Entry 1M5H (X-ray diffraction, 2.00 A resolution); this record covers chains B and D of the 4 polymer chains in the assembly.

[Chain B]
Name: Formylmethanofuran--tetrahydromethanopterin formyltransferase
Source organism: Archaeoglobus fulgidus
Notes: EC 2.3.1.101
Reference sequence: O28076 (FTR_ARCFU); residues 1001-1297 here correspond to UniProt positions 1-297 (UniProt number = residue number - 1000)
Chain sequence (297 residues; numbered 1001 to 1297; the number before each row is that of its first residue):
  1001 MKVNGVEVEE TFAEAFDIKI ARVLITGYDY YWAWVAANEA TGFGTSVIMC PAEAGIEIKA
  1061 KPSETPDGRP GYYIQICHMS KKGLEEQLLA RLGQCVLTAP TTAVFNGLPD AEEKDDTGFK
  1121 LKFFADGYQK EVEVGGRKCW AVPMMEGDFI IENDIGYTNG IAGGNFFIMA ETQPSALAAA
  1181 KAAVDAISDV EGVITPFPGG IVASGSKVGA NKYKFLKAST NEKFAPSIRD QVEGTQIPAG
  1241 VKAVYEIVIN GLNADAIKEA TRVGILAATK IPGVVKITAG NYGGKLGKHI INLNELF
Sequence notes: conflict D1115 (Phe115 in O28076), Q1129 (Glu129 in O28076), A1239 (Glu239 in O28076)
Bound ions: K+ site 1: E1039 (shared with 4 residues of chain A); K+ site 2: T1041, G1044, A1054, P1196 (shared with 1 residue of chain A); K+ site 3: E1057, I1187, S1188, V1190, V1193; K+ site 4: V1096, L1097, A1099, T1102, E1146

[Chain D]
Name: Formylmethanofuran--tetrahydromethanopterin formyltransferase
Source organism: Archaeoglobus fulgidus
Notes: EC 2.3.1.101
Reference sequence: O28076 (FTR_ARCFU); residues 3001-3297 here correspond to UniProt positions 1-297 (UniProt number = residue number - 3000)
Chain sequence (297 residues; each row starts with the number of its first residue):
  3001 MKVNGVEVEE TFAEAFDIKI ARVLITGYDY YWAWVAANEA TGFGTSVIMC PAEAGIEIKA
  3061 KPSETPDGRP GYYIQICHMS KKGLEEQLLA RLGQCVLTAP TTAVFNGLPD AEEKDDTGFK
  3121 LKFFADGYQK EVEVGGRKCW AVPMMEGDFI IENDIGYTNG IAGGNFFIMA ETQPSALAAA
  3181 KAAVDAISDV EGVITPFPGG IVASGSKVGA NKYKFLKAST NEKFAPSIRD QVEGTQIPAG
  3241 VKAVYEIVIN GLNADAIKEA TRVGILAATK IPGVVKITAG NYGGKLGKHI INLNELF
Sequence notes: conflict D3115 (Phe115 in O28076), Q3129 (Glu129 in O28076), A3239 (Glu239 in O28076)
Bound ions: K+ site 1: E3039 (shared with 4 residues of chain C); K+ site 2: T3041, G3044, A3054, P3196 (shared with 1 residue of chain C); K+ site 3: E3057, I3187, S3188, V3190, V3193; K+ site 4: V3096, L3097, A3099, T3102, E3146

[Interface between chain B and chain D]
Contacting residue pairs (14):
  E1171(B) - K3242(D)  salt bridge
  T1172(B) - T3172(D)  hydrogen bond
  T1172(B) - S3175(D)  hydrogen bond
  Q1173(B) - P3272(D)
  P1174(B) - P3174(D)
  P1174(B) - S3175(D)
  P1174(B) - I3271(D)  hydrophobic
  P1174(B) - P3272(D)
  S1175(B) - T3172(D)  hydrogen bond
  S1175(B) - P3174(D)
  A1178(B) - P3174(D)  hydrophobic
  I1271(B) - P3174(D)  hydrophobic
  P1272(B) - Q3173(D)
  P1272(B) - P3174(D)
Other interface residues (no listed pair), chain D (9 interface residues in all): A3178, G3273

[In short]
8 residues of chain B face 9 of chain D across their interface, with 3 hydrogen bonds and 1 salt bridge. Polar
pairs include E1171(B)-K3242(D), T1172(B)-T3172(D) and T1172(B)-S3175(D). The K+ site 2 is built by T1041(B),
G1044(B), A1054(B) and P1196(B).
Both chains are Formylmethanofuran--tetrahydromethanopterin formyltransferase (Archaeoglobus fulgidus). Entry
1M5H (Formylmethanofuran:tetrahydromethanopterin formyltransferase from Archaeoglobus fulgidus) was determined
by X-ray diffraction, deposited together with 1M5S.
